Entry 8E39 (electron microscopy, 3.10 A resolution); this record covers chains C and D of the 4 polymer chains in the assembly.

# Chain C
Protein: VP3
Organism: Human enterovirus 71
Reference sequence: G9I191 (G9I191_HE71); residues 1-242 here correspond to UniProt positions 324-565 (UniProt number = residue number + 323)
Chain sequence (242 residues; each row starts with the number of its first residue):
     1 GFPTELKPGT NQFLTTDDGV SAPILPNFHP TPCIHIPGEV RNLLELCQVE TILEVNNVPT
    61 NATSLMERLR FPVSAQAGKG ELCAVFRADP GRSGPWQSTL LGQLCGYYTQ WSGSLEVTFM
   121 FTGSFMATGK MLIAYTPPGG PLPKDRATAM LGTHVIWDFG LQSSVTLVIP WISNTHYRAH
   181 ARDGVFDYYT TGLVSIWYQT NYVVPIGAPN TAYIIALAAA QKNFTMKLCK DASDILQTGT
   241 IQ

# Chain D
Protein: VP4
Organism: Human enterovirus 71
Reference sequence: G9I191 (G9I191_HE71); residue numbers follow UniProt; this construct covers 1-69
Chain sequence (69 residues; numbered 1 to 69; the number before each row is that of its first residue):
     1 MGSQVSTQRS GSHENSNSAT EGSTINYTTI NYYKDSYAAT AGKQSLKQDP DKFANPVKDI
    61 FTEMAAPLK
Not modelled in the structure: 1-11

# How chain C and chain D interact
Residue-residue contacts (36; chain C residue first):
  D18(C) - T40(D)
  D18(C) - A41(D)  hydrogen bond (side chain-backbone)
  D18(C) - G42(D)
  G19(C) - T40(D)
  V20(C) - I30(D)
  V20(C) - Y33(D)  hydrophobic
  V20(C) - A38(D)
  V20(C) - T40(D)
  S21(C) - Y33(D)
  S21(C) - A38(D)
  P23(C) - Y33(D)
  P23(C) - D35(D)
  P23(C) - Y37(D)
  L25(C) - D35(D)
  L25(C) - Y37(D)  hydrogen bond (backbone-side chain)
  P26(C) - D35(D)
  N27(C) - N15(D)  hydrogen bond
  N27(C) - D35(D)  hydrogen bond (backbone-side chain)
  F28(C) - N17(D)  hydrogen bond (backbone-side chain)
  H29(C) - N15(D)
  H29(C) - N17(D)
  E39(C) - K52(D)  hydrogen bond (backbone-side chain)
  V40(C) - F53(D)  hydrophobic
  R41(C) - K47(D)
  R41(C) - Q48(D)
  R41(C) - D49(D)
  N42(C) - Q48(D)
  L44(C) - Q48(D)
  E45(C) - Q48(D)
  E45(C) - D49(D)  hydrogen bond (side chain-backbone)
  E45(C) - P50(D)
  Q48(C) - A54(D)
  V49(C) - F53(D)  hydrophobic
  Q162(C) - A66(D)
  Q162(C) - P67(D)
  Q162(C) - L68(D)  hydrogen bond (side chain-backbone)
Other interface residues (no listed pair), chain C (24 interface residues in all): A22, I24, P30, G38, L46
Other interface residues (no listed pair), chain D (26 interface residues in all): S16, S18, N31, Y32, K34, A39

# In short
24 residues of chain C face 26 of chain D across their interface, with 8 hydrogen bonds. Among the polar pairs
are D18(C)-A41(D), L25(C)-Y37(D) and N27(C)-N15(D).
Chain C is VP3 and chain D is VP4, both from Human enterovirus 71; the structure, Purification of Enterovirus
A71, strain 4643, WT capsid, was determined by electron microscopy (same publication as 8E2X, 8E2Y, 8E31,
8E38, 8E3A, 8E3B and 8E3C).
